PDB entry 8KC3 | electron microscopy, 7.00 A resolution (low resolution: residue-level contacts below are approximate; hydrogen-bond / salt-bridge calls are withheld) | chains A and B of the 5 polymer chains in the assembly

== Chain A (and B) ==
Molecule: Autophagy-related protein 9A
Source organism: Homo sapiens
Notes: chain B of this document is another copy of the same molecule, construct and numbering; everything in this record applies to it too
Reference sequence: Q7Z3C6 (ATG9A_HUMAN); numbering as in UniProt (aligned over 1-839)
Chain sequence (839 residues; row label = number of the first residue in the row):
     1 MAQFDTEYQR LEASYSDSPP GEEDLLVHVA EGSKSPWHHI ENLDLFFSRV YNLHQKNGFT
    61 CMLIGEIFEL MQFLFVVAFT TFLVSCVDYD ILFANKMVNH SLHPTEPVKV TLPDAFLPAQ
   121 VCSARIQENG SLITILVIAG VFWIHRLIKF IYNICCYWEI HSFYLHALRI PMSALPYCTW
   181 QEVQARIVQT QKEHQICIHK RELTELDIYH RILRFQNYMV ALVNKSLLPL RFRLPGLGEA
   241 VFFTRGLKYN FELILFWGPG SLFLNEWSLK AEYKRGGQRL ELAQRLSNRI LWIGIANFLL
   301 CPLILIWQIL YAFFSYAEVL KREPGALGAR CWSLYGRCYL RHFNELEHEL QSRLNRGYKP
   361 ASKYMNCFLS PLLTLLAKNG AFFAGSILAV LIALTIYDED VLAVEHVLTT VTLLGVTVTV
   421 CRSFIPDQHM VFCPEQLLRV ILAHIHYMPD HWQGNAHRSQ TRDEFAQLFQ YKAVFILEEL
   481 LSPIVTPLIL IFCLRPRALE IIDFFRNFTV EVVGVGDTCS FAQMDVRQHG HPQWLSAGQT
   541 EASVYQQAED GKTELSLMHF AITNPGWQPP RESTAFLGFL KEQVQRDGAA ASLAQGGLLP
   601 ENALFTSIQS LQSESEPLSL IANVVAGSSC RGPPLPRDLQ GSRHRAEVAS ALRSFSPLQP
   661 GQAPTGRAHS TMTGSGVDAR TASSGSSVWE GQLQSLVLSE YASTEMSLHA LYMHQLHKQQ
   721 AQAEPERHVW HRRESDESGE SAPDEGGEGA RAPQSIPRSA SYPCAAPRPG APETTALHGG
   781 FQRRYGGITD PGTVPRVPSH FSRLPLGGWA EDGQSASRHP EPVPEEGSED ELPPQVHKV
Disordered / not traced: 1-35, 96-108, 524-839

== Interface between chain A and chain B ==
Contacting residue pairs (10; chain A residue first):
  Gly385(A) with Glu318(B)
  Ser386(A) with Phe314(B)
  Ala389(A) with Phe313(B); Glu318(B)
  Val390(A) with Phe313(B)
  Asp398(A) with Phe93(B)
  Asp400(A) with Leu92(B); Phe93(B)
  Gln428(A) with Tyr358(B)
  His457(A) with Tyr177(B)
Other interface residues (no listed pair), chain A (9 interface residues in all): Pro371
Other interface residues (no listed pair), chain B (9 interface residues in all): Asn57, Ala317

== In short ==
The chain A/chain B interface involves 9 residues from each chain.
Both chains are Autophagy-related protein 9A (Homo sapiens). Entry 8KC3 (Cryo-EM structure of human
C-terminally bound ATG9A-ATG2A-WIPI4 complex) was determined by electron microscopy (same publication as 8Y1L,
8KBX, 8KBY and 8KBZ).
